6GIZ - chain A; structure by X-ray diffraction, 1.54 A resolution.

Chain A:
Molecule: Purple acid phosphatase
From: Triticum aestivum
Notes: EC 3.1.3.2
UniProt: C4PKL0 (C4PKL0_WHEAT); residues 1-510 here correspond to UniProt positions 21-530 (UniProt number = residue number + 20)
Amino-acid sequence (516 residues; each row starts with the number of its first residue):
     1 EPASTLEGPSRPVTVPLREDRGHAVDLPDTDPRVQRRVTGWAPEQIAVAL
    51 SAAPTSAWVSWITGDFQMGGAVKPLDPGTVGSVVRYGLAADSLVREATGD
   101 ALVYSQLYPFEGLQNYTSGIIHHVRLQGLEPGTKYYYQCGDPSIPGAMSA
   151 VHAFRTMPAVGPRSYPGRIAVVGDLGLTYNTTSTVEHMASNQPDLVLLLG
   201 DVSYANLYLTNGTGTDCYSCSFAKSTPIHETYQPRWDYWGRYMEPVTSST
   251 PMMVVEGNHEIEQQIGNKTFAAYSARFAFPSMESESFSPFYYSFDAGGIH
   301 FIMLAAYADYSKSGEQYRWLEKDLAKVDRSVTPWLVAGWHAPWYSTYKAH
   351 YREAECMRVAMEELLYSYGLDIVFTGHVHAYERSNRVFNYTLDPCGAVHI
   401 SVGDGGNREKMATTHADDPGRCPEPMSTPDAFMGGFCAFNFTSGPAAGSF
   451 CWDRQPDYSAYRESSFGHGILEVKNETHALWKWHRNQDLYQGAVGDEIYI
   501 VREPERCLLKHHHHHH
Disordered / not traced: 1, 20-22, 509-516
Sequence notes: expression tag (511-516)
Disulfide bonds: Cys217-Cys220, Cys356-Cys437, Cys395-Cys507, Cys422-Cys451
Covalently attached groups: N-acetylglucosamine (NAG) linked to Asn115, Asn180, Asn211, Asn267, Asn389, Asn440, Asn475
Metal / ion sites: Fe ion site 1: Asp174, Asp201, Tyr204, His379 (together with phosphate ion); Fe ion site 2: Asp201, Asn258, His340, His377 (together with phosphate ion)
Reported in the primary citation:
  - binding site for phosphate ion: Lys410 (from molecular simulation)
  - mutagenesis - H229A, K410A: decreased catalytic activity on phytase
  - mutagenesis - K348A: unchanged catalytic activity
  - mutagenesis - K410A: unchanged catalytic activity on p-nitrophenyl phosphate
  - specificity-determining residues: Lys410

Summary:
Covalently linked N-acetylglucosamine: at Asn115, Asn180, Asn211, Asn267, Asn389 and Asn440 and 1 more. The Fe
ion site 1 is built by Asp174, Asp201, Tyr204 and His379. From the paper: a binding site for phosphate ion at
Lys410; H229A and K410A reduce catalytic activity on phytase.
Chain A is Purple acid phosphatase (Triticum aestivum); the structure, Purple acid phytase from wheat isoform
B2 - substrate complex, was determined by X-ray diffraction (same publication as 6GIT, 6GJ2 and 6GJA).
